7PIS - chains b and 3 of the 56 polymer chains in the assembly; structure by electron microscopy, 15.00 A resolution (very low resolution: no residue pairs are listed; an interface is given only as per-side residue counts).

== Chain b ==
Molecule: 50S ribosomal protein L3
Organism: Mycoplasma pneumoniae M129
UniProt: P75580 (RL3_MYCPN); numbering as in UniProt (aligned over 1-287)
Sequence (287 residues; row label = number of the first residue in the row):
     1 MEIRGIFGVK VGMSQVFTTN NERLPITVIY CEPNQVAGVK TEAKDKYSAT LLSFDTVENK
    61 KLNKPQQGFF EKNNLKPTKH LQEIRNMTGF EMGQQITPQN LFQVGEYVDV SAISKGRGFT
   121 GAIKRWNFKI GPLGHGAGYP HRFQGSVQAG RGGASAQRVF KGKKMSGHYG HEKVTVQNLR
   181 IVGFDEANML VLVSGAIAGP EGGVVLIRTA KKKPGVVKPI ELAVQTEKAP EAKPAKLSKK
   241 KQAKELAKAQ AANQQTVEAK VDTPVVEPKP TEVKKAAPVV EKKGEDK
Not modelled in the structure: 230-287

== Chain 3 ==
Molecule: 23S ribosomal RNA
Organism: Mycoplasma pneumoniae M129
Sequence (2907 nucleotides; row label = number of the first residue in the row):
     1 UACAAUAAGU UACUAAGGGC UUAUGGUGGA UGCCUUGGCA CUAAUAGGCG AUGAAGGACG
    61 UGUUAACCUG CGAUAAGCUU CGGGUAGGUG GUAAGAACCU CAGAUCCGGA GAUUUCCGAA
   121 UGGAGCAAUC CGGUAGUUGG AAACAGCUAU CAUUAAUUGA UGAAUAAAUA GUCAAUUAAA
   181 GCAAUACGUG GUGAAGUGAA ACAUCUCAGU AGCCACAGGA AAAGAAAACG AAUGUGAUUC
   241 CGUGUGUAGU GGCGAGCGAA AGCGGAACAG GCCAAACUUA UCAUUAGAUA GGGGUUGUAG
   301 GGCUUGCAAU GUGGACUUGA AAACGAUAGA AGAAGCUGUU GGAAAGCAGC GCGCAAAAGG
   361 GUGAUAGCCC CGUAUUUGAA AUUGUUUUCA UACCUAGCGA GAUCCCUGAG UAGCUCGGAA
   421 AACGUUAUUU UGAGUGAAUC UGCCCAGACC AUUGGGUAAG CCUAAAUACU AAUUAGUGAC
   481 CGAUAGCGAA ACAGUACCGU GAGGGAAAGG UGAAAAGAAC CCAGAGAUGG GAGUGAAAUA
   541 GAUUCUGAAA CCAUAUGCCU ACAACGUGUC AGAGCACAUU AAUGUGUGAU GGCGUGCGUU
   601 UUGAAGUAUG AGCCGGCGAG UUAUGAUAGC AAGCGUUAGU UAACCAGGAG AUGGGGAGCU
   661 GUAGCGAAAG CGAGUUUUAA AAGAGCGUUU GUUUGUUAUU AUAGACCCGA AACGGGUUGA
   721 GCUAGUCAUG AGCAGGUUGA AGGUUGAGUA ACAUCAACUG GAGGACCGAA CCGACUCUCG
   781 UUGAAACGAU AGCGGAUGAC UUGUGAUUAG GGGUGAAAUU CCAAUCGAAA UCCGUGAUAG
   841 CUGGUUCUCG UCGAAAUAGC UUUAAGGCUA GCGUGAGAUC ACAAAUAAGU GGAGGUAAAG
   901 CUACUGAAUG UAUGAUGGCG CCACCUAGGC GUACUGAAUA CAAUUAAACU CUGAAUGCCA
   961 UUUAUUUUAU UCUCGCAGUC AGACAGUGGG GGAUAAGCUU CAUUGUCAAG AGGGGAAGAG
  1021 CCCAGAUCAU UAAAUAAGGU CCCCAAAAUA UACUAAGUGG AAAAGGAUGU GAAAGUGCUA
  1081 AAACAGCAAG GAUGUUGGCU UAGAAGCAGC CAUCGUUUAA AGAGUGCGUA ACAGCUCACU
  1141 UGUCGAGUGU UUUUGCGCCG AAGAUGUAAC GGGGCUAAGU AUAUUACCGA AUUUAUGGAU
  1201 AAGAUUUAUA UCUUGUGGUA GACGAGCGUU GUAUUGGAGU UGAAGUCAAA GCGUGAGCAU
  1261 UGGUGGAUCC AAUACAAGUG AGAAUGCCGG CAUGAGUAAC GCUUGGGAGU GAGAAUCUCC
  1321 CAAACCGAUU GACUAAGGUU UCCUGGACCA GGGUCGUCCU UCCAGGGUUA GUCUGGACCU
  1381 AAGCUGAGGC UGAAAAGCGU AGGCGAUGGA CAACAGGUUA AUAUUCCUGU ACUUACAGUU
  1441 AGACUGAUGG AGUGACAAAG AAGGUUUUCC ACCCCCAUAA UUGGAUUUGG GGAUAAAUCA
  1501 UAAGGUGGUA CAAUAGGCAA AUCCGUUGUG CAUAACAUUG AGUGAUGAUG UCGAGUGAAU
  1561 GAGUGAUCAA GUAGCGAAGG UGGUAUUAAU CAUGCUUUCA AGAAAAGCUU CUAGGGUUAA
  1621 UCUAGCUGUA ACCAGUACCG AGAACGAACA CACGUAGUCA AGGAGAGGAU CCUAAGGUUA
  1681 GCGAGUGAAC UAUAGCCAAG GAACUCUGCA AAUUAACCCC GUAAGUUAGC GAGAAGGGGU
  1741 GCUUAUGUAA AAGUAAGCCG CAGUGAAGAA CGAGGGGGGA CUGUUUAACU AAAACACAAC
  1801 UCUAUGCCAA ACCGUAAGGU GAUGUAUAUG GGGUGACACC UGCCCAGUGC UGGAAGGUUA
  1861 AAGAAGGAGG UUAGCGCAAG CGAAGCUUUU AACUGAAGCC CCAGUGAACG GCGGCCGUAA
  1921 CUAUAACGGU CCUAAGGUAG CGAAAUUCCU AGUCGGGUAA AUUCCGUCCC GCUUGAAUGG
  1981 UGUAACCAUC UCUUGACUGU CUCGGCUAUA GACUCGGUGA AAUCCAGGUA CGGGUGAAGA
  2041 CACCCGUUAG GCGCAACGGG ACGGAAAGAC CCCGUGAAGC UUUACUGUAG CUUAAUAUUG
  2101 AUCAGGACAU UAUCAUGUAG AGAAUAGGUA GGAGCAAUCG AUGCAAGUUC GCUAGGACUU
  2161 GUUGAUGCGA AAGGUGGAAU ACUACCCUUG GUUGUGUGCU GUUCUAAUUG GUAACUGUUA
  2221 UCCAGUUUCA AGACAGUGUU AGGUGGGCAG UUUGACUGGG GCGGUCGCCU CCUAAAAGGU
  2281 AACGGAGGCG UACAAAGGUA CCUUCAGUAC GGUUGGAAAU CGUAUGUAGA GUGUAAUGGU
  2341 GUAAGGGUGC UUGACUGUGA GACAUACAGG UCGAACAGGU GAGAAAUCAG GUCAUAGUGA
  2401 UCCGGUGGUC CAGUAUGGAA UGGCCAUCGC UCAACGGAUA AAAGCUACUC CGGGGAUAAC
  2461 AGGCUGAUAC UGCCCAAGAG UUCAUAUCGA CGGCAGUGUU UGGCACCUCG AUGUCGACUC
  2521 AUCUCAUCCU CGAGCUGAAG CAGGUUCGAA GGGUUCGGCU GUUCGCCGAU UAAAGAGAUA
  2581 CGUGAGUUGG GUUCAAACCG UCGUGAGACA GGUUGGUCCC UAUCUAUUGU GCCCGUAGGA
  2641 AGAUUGAAGA GUGUUGCUUC UAGUACGAGA GGACCGAAGC GAGGACACCU CUUAUGCUCC
  2701 AGUUGUAGCG CCAGCUGCAC CGCUGGGUAG UAACGUGUCU AUUAGAUAAA CGCUGAAAGC
  2761 AUCUAAGUGU GAAACUAUCU CAAAGAUUAA UCUUCCCAUU UCGCAAGAAA GUAAGAGCCG
  2821 UCAAAGACGA UGACGUUGAU AGGUUACAGG UGUAAGCAUA GUGAUAUGUU GAGCUGAGUA
  2881 AUACUAAUUG CUCGAGGACU UAUUGGA
Not modelled in the structure: 1-7, 923-927, 1560-1569, 2901-2907

== How chain b and chain 3 interact ==
At this resolution (15 A) residue pairs are not listed: 108 residues of chain b and 97 of chain 3 lie at the interface.

== Overview ==
108 residues of chain b face 97 of chain 3 across their interface.
Chain b is 50S ribosomal protein L3 and chain 3 is 23S ribosomal RNA, both from Mycoplasma pneumoniae M129;
the structure, 70S ribosome with EF-G, A*- and P/E-site tRNAs in pseudouridimycin-treated Mycoplasma
pneumoniae cells, was determined by electron microscopy (same publication as 7OOC, 7OOD, 7P6Z, 7PAH, 7PAI,
7PAJ and 23 further entries).
